1NFV - chains A and O of the 16 polymer chains in the assembly; structure by X-ray diffraction, 1.95 A resolution.

# Chain A (and O)
Protein: bacterioferritin
Organism: Desulfovibrio desulfuricans
Notes: chain O of this document is another copy of the same molecule, construct and numbering; everything in this record applies to it too
Amino-acid sequence (179 residues; row label = number of the first residue in the row):
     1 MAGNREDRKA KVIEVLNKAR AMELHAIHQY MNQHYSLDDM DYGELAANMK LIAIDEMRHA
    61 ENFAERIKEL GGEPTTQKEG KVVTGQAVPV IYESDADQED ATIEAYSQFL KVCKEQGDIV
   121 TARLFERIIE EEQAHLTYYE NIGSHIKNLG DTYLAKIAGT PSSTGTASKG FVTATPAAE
Not modelled in the structure: 1-3, 173-179
Metal / ion sites: Fe ion site 1: E23, E56, H59, E132; Fe ion site 2: E56, E99, E132, H135; fe-coproporphyrin iii Fe: M57 (shared with 1 residue of chain B)
Small-molecule neighbours: fe-coproporphyrin iii (FEC; 1,3,5,8-tetramethyl-porphine-2,4,6,7-tetrapropionic acid ferrous complex): R20, L24, I27, H28, M31, Y35, K50, I54, M57, R58, A60, E61, T164, T166, A167, S168, K169
What the authors report for this chain:
  - fe-coproporphyrin iii coordination: M57
  - binding site for fe-coproporphyrin iii: R20, Y35, K50, S168
  - Fe ion coordination: E23, E56, H59, E99, H135
  - contacts within the chain: Y30-E99 (hydrogen bond), H59-E131 (hydrogen bond), E23-Y106 (hydrogen bond), D55-H135 (hydrogen bond)

# Chain A / chain O interface
Contacting residue pairs - 7 pairs, chain A then chain O:
  N4(A) - E6(O)
  N4(A) - A10(O)
  E6(A) - E6(O)
  D7(A) - N4(O)  hydrogen bond
  D7(A) - E6(O)
  D7(A) - D7(O)
  K11(A) - N4(O)
Other interface residues (no listed pair), chain A (5 interface residues in all): A10

# Summary
The interface between chain A and chain O involves 5 residues on one side and 4 on the other, with 1 hydrogen
bond. The hydrogen-bonded pair is D7(A)-N4(O). From the paper: a binding site for fe-coproporphyrin iii at
R20(A), Y35(A) and K50(A) among others; Fe ion coordination by E23(A), E56(A) and H59(A) among others.
Both chains are bacterioferritin (Desulfovibrio desulfuricans). Entry 1NFV (X-ray structure of Desulfovibrio
desulfuricans bacterioferritin: the diiron centre in different catalytic states (as-isolated structure)) was
determined by X-ray diffraction, deposited together with 1NF4 and 1NF6.
